Entry 6MMV (electron microscopy, 4.71 A resolution (low resolution: residue-level contacts below are approximate; hydrogen-bond / salt-bridge calls are withheld)); this record covers chains A and B of the 4 polymer chains in the assembly.

== Chain A ==
Molecule: Glutamate receptor ionotropic, NMDA 1
Organism: Rattus norvegicus
Reference sequence: P35439 (NMDZ1_RAT), isoform P35439-5; numbering as in UniProt (aligned over 1-797)
Sequence (797 residues; each row starts with the number of its first residue):
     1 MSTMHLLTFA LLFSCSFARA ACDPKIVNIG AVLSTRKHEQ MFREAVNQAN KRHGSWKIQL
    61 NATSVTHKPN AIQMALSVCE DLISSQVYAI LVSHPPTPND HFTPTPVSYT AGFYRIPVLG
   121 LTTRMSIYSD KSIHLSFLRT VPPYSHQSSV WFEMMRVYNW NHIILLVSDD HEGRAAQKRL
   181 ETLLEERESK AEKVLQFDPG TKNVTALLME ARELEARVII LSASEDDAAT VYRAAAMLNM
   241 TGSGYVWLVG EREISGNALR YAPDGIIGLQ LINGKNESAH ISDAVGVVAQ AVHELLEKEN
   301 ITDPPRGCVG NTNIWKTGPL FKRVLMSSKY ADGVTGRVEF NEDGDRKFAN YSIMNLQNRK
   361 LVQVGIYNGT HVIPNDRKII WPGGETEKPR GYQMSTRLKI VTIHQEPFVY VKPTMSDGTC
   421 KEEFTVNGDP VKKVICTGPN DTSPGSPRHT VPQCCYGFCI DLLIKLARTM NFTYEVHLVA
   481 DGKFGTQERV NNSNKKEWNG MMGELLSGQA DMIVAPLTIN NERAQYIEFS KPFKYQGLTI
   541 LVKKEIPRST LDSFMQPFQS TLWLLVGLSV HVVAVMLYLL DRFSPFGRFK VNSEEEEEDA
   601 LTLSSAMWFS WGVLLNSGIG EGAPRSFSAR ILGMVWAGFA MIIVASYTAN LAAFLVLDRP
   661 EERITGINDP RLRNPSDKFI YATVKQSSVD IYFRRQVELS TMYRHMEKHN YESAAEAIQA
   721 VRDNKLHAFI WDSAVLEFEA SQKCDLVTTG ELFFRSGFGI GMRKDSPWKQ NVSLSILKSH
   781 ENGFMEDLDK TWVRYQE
Unresolved in the structure: 1-24, 545-659
Disulfide bonds: Cys420-Cys454, Cys436-Cys455
Glycans and other covalent adducts: N-acetylglucosamine (NAG) linked to Asn61, Asn203, Asn239, Asn276, Asn350, Asn368, Asn440, Asn471, Asn491, Asn771
Curated features (UniProtKB/Swiss-Prot):
  - region: Leu603 to Pro624 (Pore-forming)
  - binding site (glycine): Pro516, Thr518, Arg523, Ser688, Asp732
  - glycosylation (N-linked (GlcNAc...) asparagine): Asn61, Asn203, Asn239, Asn276, Asn300, Asn350, Asn368, Asn440, Asn471, Asn491, Asn674, Asn771

== Chain B ==
Molecule: Glutamate receptor ionotropic, NMDA 2A
Organism: Rattus norvegicus
Reference sequence: Q00959 (NMDE1_RAT); numbering as in UniProt (aligned over 1-800)
Sequence (800 residues; each row starts with the number of its first residue):
     1 MGRLGYWTLL VLPALLVWRD PAQNAAAEKG PPALNIAVLL GHSHDVTERE LRNLWGPEQA
    61 TGLPLDVNVV ALLMNRTDPK SLITHVCDLM SGARIHGLVF GDDTDQEAVA QMLDFISSQT
   121 FIPILGIHGG ASMIMADKDP TSTFFQFGAS IQQQATVMLK IMQDYDWHVF SLVTTIFPGY
   181 RDFISFIKTT VDNSFVGWDM QNVITLDTSF EDAKTQVQLK KIHSSVILLY CSKDEAVLIL
   241 SEARSLGLTG YDFFWIVPSL VSGNTELIPK EFPSGLISVS YDDWDYSLEA RVRDGLGILT
   301 TAASSMLEKF SYIPEAKASC YGQAEKPETP LHTLHQFMVN VTWDGKDLSF TEEGYQVHPR
   361 LVVIVLNKDR EWEKVGKWEN QTLSLRHAVW PRYKSFSDCE PDDNHLSIVT LEEAPFVIVE
   421 DIDPLTETCV RNTVPCRKFV KINNSTNEGM NVKKCCKGFC IDILKKLSRT VKFTYDLYLV
   481 TNGKHGKKVN NVWNGMIGEV VYQRAVMAVG SLTINEERSE VVDFSVPFVE TGISVMVSRS
   541 NGTVSPSAFL EPFSASVWVM MFVMLLIVSA IAVFVFEYFS PVGYNRNLAK GKAPHGPSFT
   601 IGKAIWLLWG LVFNNSVPVQ NPKGTTSKIM VSVWAFFAVI FLASYTANLA AFMIQEEFVD
   661 QVTGLSDKKF QRPHDYSPPF RFGTVPNGST ERNIRNNYPY MHQYMTRFNQ RGVEDALVSL
   721 KTGKLDAFIY DAAVLNYKAG RDEGCKLVTI GSGYIFATTG YGIALQKGSP WKRQIDLALL
   781 QFVGDGEMEE LETLWLTGIC
Unresolved in the structure: 1-33, 324-329, 539-657
Disulfide bonds: Cys87-Cys320, Cys429-Cys455, Cys745-Cys800
Glycans and other covalent adducts: N-acetylglucosamine (NAG) linked to Asn75, Asn340, Asn380, Asn443, Asn444, Asn687
Sequence notes: conflict Thr758 (Ser in Q00959)
From the paper describing this entry:
  - post-translational modification sites: Asn687

== Interface between chain A and chain B ==
Contacting residue pairs (62; chain A residue first):
  Pro69(A) - Gln323(B)
  Asn70(A) - Cys320(B)
  Asn70(A) - Tyr321(B)
  Asn70(A) - Gln323(B)
  Ala71(A) - Gln119(B)
  Ile72(A) - Ile83(B)
  Ile72(A) - Cys87(B)
  Ile72(A) - Gln119(B)
  Ile72(A) - Thr120(B)
  Gln73(A) - Cys320(B)
  Gln73(A) - Tyr321(B)
  Ala75(A) - Ile83(B)
  Glu80(A) - Lys80(B)
  Thr105(A) - Phe115(B)
  Pro106(A) - Phe115(B)
  Tyr109(A) - Gln111(B)
  Tyr109(A) - Met112(B)
  Tyr109(A) - Phe115(B)
  Phe113(A) - Thr77(B)
  Phe113(A) - Asp78(B)
  Phe113(A) - Pro79(B)
  Phe113(A) - Gln106(B)
  Phe113(A) - Val109(B)
  Arg115(A) - Gln106(B)
  Arg115(A) - Glu107(B)
  Asp130(A) - Arg181(B)
  Lys131(A) - Pro178(B)
  Ser132(A) - Ala136(B)
  Ser132(A) - Pro178(B)
  Ile133(A) - Gln111(B)
  Ile133(A) - Asp137(B)
  His171(A) - Pro140(B)
  Lys178(A) - Arg181(B)
  Gly307(A) - Asp78(B)
  Gly307(A) - Lys80(B)
  Cys308(A) - Arg76(B)
  Cys308(A) - Asp78(B)
  Cys308(A) - Lys80(B)
  Val309(A) - Arg76(B)
  Gly310(A) - Arg76(B)
  Thr312(A) - Thr77(B)
  Thr312(A) - Asp78(B)
  Ile314(A) - Gln106(B)
  Ile314(A) - Asp234(B)
  Pro319(A) - Ser209(B)
  Arg323(A) - Ser209(B)
  Arg489(A) - Asn193(B)
  Arg489(A) - Ser194(B)
  Arg489(A) - Phe195(B)
  Asn494(A) - Asn193(B)
  Lys495(A) - Asn193(B)
  Lys496(A) - Asp192(B)
  Lys496(A) - Asn193(B)
  Lys496(A) - Ser194(B)
  Lys496(A) - Phe195(B)
  Arg695(A) - Arg431(B)
  Val697(A) - Val430(B)
  Val697(A) - Arg431(B)
  Val697(A) - Asn432(B)
  Glu698(A) - Asn432(B)
  Ser700(A) - Val430(B)
  Arg704(A) - Glu420(B)
Interface residues without a listed pair, chain A (42 interface residues in all): Leu76, Cys79, Thr110, Gly112, Tyr114, Leu135, Leu320
Interface residues without a listed pair, chain B (39 interface residues in all): Thr84, Ala108, Phe177, Gly179, Thr208, Gly322

== In short ==
42 residues of chain A and 39 residues of chain B are in contact. N-acetylglucosamine is covalently linked to
Asn61(A), Asn203(A), Asn239(A), Asn276(A), Asn350(A) and Asn368(A) and 4 more. Covalently linked
N-acetylglucosamine: at Asn75(B), Asn340(B), Asn380(B), Asn443(B), Asn444(B) and Asn687(B). From UniProt: 5
glycine-binding residues on chain A. The paper reports a modification site at Asn687(B).
Chain A is Glutamate receptor ionotropic, NMDA 1 and chain B is Glutamate receptor ionotropic, NMDA 2A, both
from Rattus norvegicus; the structure, Triheteromeric NMDA receptor GluN1/GluN2A/GluN2A* Extracellular Domain
in the '2-Knuckle-Asymmetric' conformation, in complex with glycine and glutamate ..., was determined by
electron microscopy, deposited together with 6MM9, 6MMA, 6MMB, 6MMG, 6MMH, 6MMI and 12 further entries.
